2MBW - chain A; structure by X-ray diffraction, 1.50 A resolution.

[Chain A]
Molecule: Myoglobin
From: Physeter catodon
Notes: engineered mutation(s): INITIATOR MET, D122N
Reference sequence: P02185 (MYG_PHYCA); residues 0-153 here correspond to UniProt positions 1-154 (UniProt number = residue number + 1)
Chain sequence (154 residues; row label = number of the first residue in the row; numbering starts at 0):
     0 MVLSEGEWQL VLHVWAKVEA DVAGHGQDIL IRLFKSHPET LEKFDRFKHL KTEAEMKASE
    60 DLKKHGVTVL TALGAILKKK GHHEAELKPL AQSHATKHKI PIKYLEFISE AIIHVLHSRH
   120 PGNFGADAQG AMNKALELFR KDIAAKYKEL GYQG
Swiss-Prot annotation at these positions:
  - binding site (nitrite): His-64
  - binding site (O2): His-64
  - binding site (heme b): His-93
  - modified residue: Ser-3 (Phosphoserine), Thr-67 (Phosphothreonine)
Ion coordination: heme Fe near His-93 (its only coordinating residue here)
Residues lining bound ligands: heme (HEM): Leu-32, Thr-39, Lys-42, Phe-43, Arg-45, His-64, Thr-67, Val-68, Ala-71, Leu-72, Leu-89, Ser-92, His-93, His-97, Ile-99, Tyr-103, Leu-104, Ile-107, Phe-138

[Summary]
Chain A binds heme. Curated annotation (UniProt) lists nitrite-binding residue His-64, O2-binding residue
His-64 and heme b-binding residue His-93.
Chain A is Myoglobin (Physeter catodon); the structure, Recombinant sperm whale myoglobin (met), was
determined by X-ray diffraction (same publication as 1YOG, 1YOH and 1YOI).
